Entry 9CA9 (electron microscopy, 3.56 A resolution); this record covers chains A and I of the 10 polymer chains in the assembly.

# Chain A
Molecule: Helicase SRCAP
Organism: Homo sapiens
Notes: EC 3.6.4.-
UniProt: Q6ZRS2 (SRCAP_HUMAN); numbering as in UniProt (aligned over 1-3230)
Amino-acid sequence (3230 residues; row label = number of the first residue in the row):
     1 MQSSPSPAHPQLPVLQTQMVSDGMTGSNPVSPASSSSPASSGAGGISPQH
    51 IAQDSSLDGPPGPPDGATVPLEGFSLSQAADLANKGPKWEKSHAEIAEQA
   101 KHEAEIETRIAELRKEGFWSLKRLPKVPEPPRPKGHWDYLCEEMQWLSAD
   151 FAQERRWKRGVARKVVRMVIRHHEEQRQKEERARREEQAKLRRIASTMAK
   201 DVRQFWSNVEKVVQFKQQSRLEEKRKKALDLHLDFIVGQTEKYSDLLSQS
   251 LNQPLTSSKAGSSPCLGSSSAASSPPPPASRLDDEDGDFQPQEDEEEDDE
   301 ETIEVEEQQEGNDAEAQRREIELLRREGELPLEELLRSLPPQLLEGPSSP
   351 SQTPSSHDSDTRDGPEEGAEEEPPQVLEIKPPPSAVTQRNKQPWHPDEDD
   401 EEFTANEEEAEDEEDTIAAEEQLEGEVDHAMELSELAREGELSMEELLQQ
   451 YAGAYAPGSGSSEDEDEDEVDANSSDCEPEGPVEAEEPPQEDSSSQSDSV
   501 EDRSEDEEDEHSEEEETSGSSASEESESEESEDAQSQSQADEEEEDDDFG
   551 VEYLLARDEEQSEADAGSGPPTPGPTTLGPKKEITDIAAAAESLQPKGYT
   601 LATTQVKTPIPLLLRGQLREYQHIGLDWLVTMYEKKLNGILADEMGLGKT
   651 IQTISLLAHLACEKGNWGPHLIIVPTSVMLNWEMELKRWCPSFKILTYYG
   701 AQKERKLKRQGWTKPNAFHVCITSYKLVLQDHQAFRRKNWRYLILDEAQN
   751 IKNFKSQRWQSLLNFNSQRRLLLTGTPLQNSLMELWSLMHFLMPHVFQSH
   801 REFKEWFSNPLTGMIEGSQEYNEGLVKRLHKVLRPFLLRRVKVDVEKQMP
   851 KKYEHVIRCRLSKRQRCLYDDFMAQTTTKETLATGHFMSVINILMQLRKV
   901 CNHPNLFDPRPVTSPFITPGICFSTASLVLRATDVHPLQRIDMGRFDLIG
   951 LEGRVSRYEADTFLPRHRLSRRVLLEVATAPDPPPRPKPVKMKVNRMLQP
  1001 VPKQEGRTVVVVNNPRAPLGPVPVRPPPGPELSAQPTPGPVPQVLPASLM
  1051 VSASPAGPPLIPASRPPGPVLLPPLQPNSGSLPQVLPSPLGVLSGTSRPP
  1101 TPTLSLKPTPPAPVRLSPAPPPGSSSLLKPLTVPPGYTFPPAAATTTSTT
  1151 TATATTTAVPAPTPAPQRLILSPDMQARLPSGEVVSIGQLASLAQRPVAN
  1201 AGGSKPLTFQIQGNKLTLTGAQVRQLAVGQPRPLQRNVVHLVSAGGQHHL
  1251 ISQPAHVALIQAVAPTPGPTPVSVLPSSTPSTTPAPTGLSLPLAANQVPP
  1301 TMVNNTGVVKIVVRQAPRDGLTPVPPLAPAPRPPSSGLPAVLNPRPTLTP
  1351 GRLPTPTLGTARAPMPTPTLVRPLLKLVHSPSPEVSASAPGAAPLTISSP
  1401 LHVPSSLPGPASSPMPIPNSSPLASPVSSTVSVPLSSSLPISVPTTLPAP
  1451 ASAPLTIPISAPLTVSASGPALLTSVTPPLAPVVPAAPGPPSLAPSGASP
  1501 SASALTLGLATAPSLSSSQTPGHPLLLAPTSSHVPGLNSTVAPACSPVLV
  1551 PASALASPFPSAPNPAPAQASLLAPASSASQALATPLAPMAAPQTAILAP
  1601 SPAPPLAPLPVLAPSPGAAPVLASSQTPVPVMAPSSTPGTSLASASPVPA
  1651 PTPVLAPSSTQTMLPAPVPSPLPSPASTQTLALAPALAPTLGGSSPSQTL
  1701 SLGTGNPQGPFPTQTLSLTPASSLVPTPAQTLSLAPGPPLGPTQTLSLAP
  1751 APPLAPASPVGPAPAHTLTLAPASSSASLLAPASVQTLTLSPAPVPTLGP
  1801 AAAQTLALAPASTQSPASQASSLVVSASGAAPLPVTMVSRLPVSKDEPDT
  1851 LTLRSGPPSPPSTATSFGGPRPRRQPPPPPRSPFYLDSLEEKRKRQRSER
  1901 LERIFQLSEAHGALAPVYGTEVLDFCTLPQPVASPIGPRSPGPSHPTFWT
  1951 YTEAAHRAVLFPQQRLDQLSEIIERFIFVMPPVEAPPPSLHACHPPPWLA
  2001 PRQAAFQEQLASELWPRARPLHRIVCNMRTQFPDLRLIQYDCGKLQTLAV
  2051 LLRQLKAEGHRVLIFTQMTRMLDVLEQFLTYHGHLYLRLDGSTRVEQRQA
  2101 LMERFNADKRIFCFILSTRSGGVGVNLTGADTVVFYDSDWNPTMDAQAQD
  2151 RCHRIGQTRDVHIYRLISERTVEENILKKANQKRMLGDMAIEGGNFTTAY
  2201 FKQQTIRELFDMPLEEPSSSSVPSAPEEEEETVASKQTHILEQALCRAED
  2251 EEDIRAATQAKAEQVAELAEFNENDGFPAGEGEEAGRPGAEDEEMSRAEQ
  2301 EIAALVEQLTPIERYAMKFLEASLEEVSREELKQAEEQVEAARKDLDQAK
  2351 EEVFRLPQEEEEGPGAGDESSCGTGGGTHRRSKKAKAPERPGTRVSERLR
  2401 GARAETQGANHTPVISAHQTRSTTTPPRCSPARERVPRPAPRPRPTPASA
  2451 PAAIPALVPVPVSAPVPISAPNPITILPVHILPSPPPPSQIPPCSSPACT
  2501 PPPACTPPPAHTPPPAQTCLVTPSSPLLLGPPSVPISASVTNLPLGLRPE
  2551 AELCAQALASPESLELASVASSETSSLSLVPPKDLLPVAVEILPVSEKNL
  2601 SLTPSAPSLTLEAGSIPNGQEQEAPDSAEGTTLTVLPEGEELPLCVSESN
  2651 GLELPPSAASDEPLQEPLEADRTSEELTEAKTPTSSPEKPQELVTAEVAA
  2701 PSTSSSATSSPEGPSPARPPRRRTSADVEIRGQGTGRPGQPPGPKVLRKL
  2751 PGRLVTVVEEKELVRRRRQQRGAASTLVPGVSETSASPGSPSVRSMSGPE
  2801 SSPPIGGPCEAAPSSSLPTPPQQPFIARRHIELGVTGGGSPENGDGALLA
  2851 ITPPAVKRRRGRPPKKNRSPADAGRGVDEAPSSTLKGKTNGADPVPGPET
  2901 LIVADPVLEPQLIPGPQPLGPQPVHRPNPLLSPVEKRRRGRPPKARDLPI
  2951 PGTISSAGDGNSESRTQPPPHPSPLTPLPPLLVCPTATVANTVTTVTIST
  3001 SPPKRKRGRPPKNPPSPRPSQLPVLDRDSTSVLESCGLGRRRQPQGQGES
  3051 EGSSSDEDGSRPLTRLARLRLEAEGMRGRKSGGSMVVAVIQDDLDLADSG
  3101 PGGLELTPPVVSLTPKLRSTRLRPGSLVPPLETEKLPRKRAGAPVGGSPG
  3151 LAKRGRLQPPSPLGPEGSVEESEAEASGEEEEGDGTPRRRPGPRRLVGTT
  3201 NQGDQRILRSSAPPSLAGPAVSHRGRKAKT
Disordered / not traced: 1-850, 878-888, 993-1881, 2181-3230
Curated features (UniProtKB/Swiss-Prot):
  - DNA-binding region: K2857 to S2869 (A.T hook 1), K2936 to L2948 (A.T hook 2), K3004 to S3016 (A.T hook 3)
  - binding site (ATP): D643 to T650
  - modified residue: S1172 (Phosphoserine)
  - natural variant: Q392 to T3230 (deletion: In DEHMBA), R840 to T3230 (deletion: In DEHMBA), S1278 to T3230 (deletion: In DEHMBA), L1642 to T3230 (deletion: In DEHMBA), R2070 to T3230 (deletion: In DEHMBA), R2435 to T3230 (deletion: In FLHS), R2444 to T3230 (deletion: In FLHS)

# Chain I
Molecule: RuvB-like 1
Organism: Homo sapiens
Notes: EC 3.6.4.12
UniProt: Q9Y265 (RUVB1_HUMAN); residues 1-456 here = UniProt positions 1-456
Amino-acid sequence (456 residues; row label = number of the first residue in the row):
     1 MKIEEVKSTTKTQRIASHSHVKGLGLDESGLAKQAASGLVGQENAREACG
    51 VIVELIKSKKMAGRAVLLAGPPGTGKTALALAIAQELGSKVPFCPMVGSE
   101 VYSTEIKKTEVLMENFRRAIGLRIKETKEVYEGEVTELTPCETENPMGGY
   151 GKTISHVIIGLKTAKGTKQLKLDPSIFESLQKERVEAGDVIYIEANSGAV
   201 KRQGRCDTYATEFDLEAEEYVPLPKGDVHKKKEIIQDVTLHDLDVANARP
   251 QGGQDILSMMGQLMKPKKTEITDKLRGEINKVVNKYIDQGIAELVPGVLF
   301 VDEVHMLDIECFTYLHRALESSIAPIVIFASNRGNCVIRGTEDITSPHGI
   351 PLDLLDRVMIIRTMLYTPQEMKQIIKIRAQTEGINISEEALNHLGEIGTK
   401 TTLRYSVQLLTPANLLAKINGKDSIEKEHVEEISELFYDAKSSAKILADQ
   451 QDKYMK
Disordered / not traced: 1-11, 144-152
Small-molecule neighbours: ADP (adenosine-5'-diphosphate): S17, H18, H20, V21, G38, L39, V40, Q42, P71, P72, G73, T74, G75, K76, T77, A78, Y366, I374, R404
Curated features (UniProtKB/Swiss-Prot):
  - binding site (ATP): G70 to T77
  - modified residue: K453 (N6-acetyllysine)
  - cross-link (Glycyl lysine isopeptide (Lys-Gly)): K2 (interchain with G-Cter in SUMO2), K225 (interchain with G-Cter in SUMO1), K445 (interchain with G-Cter in SUMO2)
  - mutagenesis: K76 (K76M: No effect on interaction with NOPCHAP1), D302 (D302N: Abolishes ATPase activity; inhibition of MYC- and CTNNB1-mediated transformation), E303 (E303Q: Reduces ATPase activity. Decreases interaction with NOPCHAP1. No effect on formation of RUVBL1-RUVBL2 heteromeric complex)

# Chain A / chain I interface
Contacting residue pairs - 73 pairs, chain A then chain I:
  D934(A) - K201(I)  salt bridge
  P937(A) - K128(I)
  P937(A) - V130(I)  hydrophobic
  P937(A) - Y192(I)  hydrophobic
  P937(A) - E194(I)
  L938(A) - K128(I)
  L938(A) - V130(I)  hydrophobic
  L938(A) - K230(I)
  L938(A) - K232(I)
  L938(A) - I234(I)
  Q939(A) - K232(I)
  Q939(A) - I234(I)
  R940(A) - K128(I)
  R940(A) - E194(I)  salt bridge
  R940(A) - I234(I)
  R940(A) - Q236(I)
  I941(A) - I124(I)  hydrophobic
  I941(A) - E126(I)
  I941(A) - I234(I)  hydrophobic
  I941(A) - Q236(I)  hydrogen bond (backbone-side chain)
  I941(A) - V238(I)  hydrophobic
  D942(A) - E126(I)  hydrogen bond (backbone-side chain)
  D942(A) - N196(I)  hydrogen bond
  M943(A) - V238(I)  hydrophobic
  R945(A) - E126(I)  salt bridge
  R945(A) - Y286(I)  hydrogen bond (backbone-side chain)
  R945(A) - I291(I)
  F946(A) - I124(I)  hydrophobic
  F946(A) - L243(I)  hydrophobic
  F946(A) - N247(I)  hydrogen bond (backbone-side chain)
  F946(A) - V282(I)  hydrophobic
  F946(A) - Y286(I)  hydrophobic
  D947(A) - N247(I)
  L948(A) - N247(I)  hydrogen bond (backbone-side chain)
  L948(A) - E278(I)
  L948(A) - V282(I)  hydrophobic
  I949(A) - N247(I)  hydrogen bond (backbone-side chain)
  I949(A) - A248(I)
  I949(A) - R249(I)
  I949(A) - P250(I)
  Q1896(A) - K168(I)
  E1899(A) - K231(I)  salt bridge
  R1903(A) - E129(I)  salt bridge
  R1903(A) - Y131(I)  hydrogen bond
  R1903(A) - H229(I)
  L1907(A) - A195(I)
  L1907(A) - N196(I)
  H1911(A) - N196(I)  hydrogen bond (side chain-backbone)
  A1913(A) - K285(I)
  L1914(A) - V282(I)  hydrophobic
  L1914(A) - Y286(I)
  V1917(A) - E278(I)
  Y1918(A) - K274(I)
  H1994(A) - E219(I)  salt bridge
  P1997(A) - R202(I)
  P1997(A) - Q203(I)
  P1997(A) - G204(I)
  W1998(A) - E183(I)
  W1998(A) - K201(I)
  W1998(A) - R202(I)
  W1998(A) - Q203(I)
  R2002(A) - E183(I)  salt bridge
  R2002(A) - K201(I)
  F2006(A) - M259(I)
  F2006(A) - Q262(I)
  F2006(A) - L263(I)  hydrophobic
  Q2009(A) - Q254(I)  hydrogen bond (side chain-backbone)
  Q2009(A) - M259(I)
  L2010(A) - I256(I)  hydrophobic
  L2010(A) - M259(I)
  L2010(A) - L263(I)  hydrophobic
  E2013(A) - I256(I)
  L2014(A) - I256(I)  hydrophobic
Interface residues without a listed pair, chain A (32 interface residues in all): H936
Interface residues without a listed pair, chain I (47 interface residues in all): L122, E132, V200, A246, M260, L275, I279

# In short
The interface between chain A and chain I involves 32 residues on one side and 47 on the other, with 10
hydrogen bonds and 7 salt bridges. Among the polar pairs are D934(A)-K201(I), R940(A)-E194(I) and
R945(A)-E126(I). Chain I binds ADP.
Here chain A is Helicase SRCAP and chain I is RuvB-like 1, both from Homo sapiens. Entry 9CA9 (Cryo-EM
structure of the human SRCAP complex in the unbound state (composite structure)) was determined by electron
microscopy.
